Entry 7S3M (X-ray diffraction, 2.40 A resolution); this record covers chains A and L of the 3 polymer chains in the assembly.

== Chain A ==
Protein: Spike glycoprotein
Notes: fragment: stem helix peptide
UniProtKB: R9UQ53 (R9UQ53_MERS); numbering as in UniProt (aligned over 1230-1244)
Amino-acid sequence (15 residues; numbered 1230 to 1244; the number before each row is that of its first residue):
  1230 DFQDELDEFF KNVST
Disordered / not traced: 1244

== Chain L ==
Protein: Fab22 Light Chain
From: Mus musculus
Amino-acid sequence (218 residues; numbered 3 to 221; 1 number in that range is skipped by the numbering (no residue carries it; nothing is unmodelled there); the number before each row is that of its first residue):
     3 DVVLTQTPLS LPVNIGDQAS ISCKSTKSLL
    34 NRDGFTFLDW YLQKPGQSPQ LLIYLVSNRF SGVPDRFSGS GSGTDFTLKI SRVEAEDLGV
    94 YYCFQSNYLF TFGSGTKLEI KRTVAAPSVF IFPPSDEQLK SGTASVVCLL NNFYPREAKV
   154 QWKVDNALQS GNSQESVTEQ DSKDSTYSLS STLTLSKADY EKHKVYACEV THQGLSSPVT
   214 KSFNRGEC
Disordered / not traced: 221
Cystine bridges: C25-C96, C141-C201

== Chain A / chain L interface ==
Residue-residue contacts (12):
  D1230(A) with Y101(L)
  Q1232(A) with L32(L), hydrogen bond (side chain-backbone); N34(L), hydrogen bond (side chain-backbone); N100(L), hydrogen bond; Y101(L), hydrogen bond
  L1235(A) with N100(L); Y101(L); L102(L); F103(L), hydrophobic
  D1236(A) with N34(L), hydrogen bond; R35(L)
  F1239(A) with F103(L), hydrophobic
Other interface residues (no listed pair), chain A (7 interface residues in all): F1231, K1240
Other interface residues (no listed pair), chain L (9 interface residues in all): D36, S99

== In short ==
The interface between chain A and chain L involves 7 residues on one side and 9 on the other, with 5 hydrogen
bonds. Polar contacts include Q1232(A)-L32(L), Q1232(A)-N34(L) and Q1232(A)-N100(L).
Chain A is Spike glycoprotein and chain L is Fab22 Light Chain (Mus musculus); the structure, MERS-CoV S stem
helix peptide bound to Fab22, was determined by X-ray diffraction together with 7S3N from the same study.
